Entry 9MIH (electron microscopy, 3.90 A resolution); this record covers chains L and H of the 14 polymer chains in the assembly.

Chain L:
Name: 273-4D01 kappa chain Fv
From: Homo sapiens
Sequence (103 residues; each row starts with the number of its first residue; note: 4 numbers in that range are skipped by the numbering (no residue carries them; nothing is unmodelled there)):
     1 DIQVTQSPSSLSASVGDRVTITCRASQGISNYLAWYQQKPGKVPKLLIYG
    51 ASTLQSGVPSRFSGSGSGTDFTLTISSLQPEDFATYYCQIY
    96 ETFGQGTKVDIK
Disordered / not traced: 1
Disulfide bonds: Cys-23/Cys-88

Chain H:
Name: 273-4D01 heavy chain Fv
From: Human immunodeficiency virus 1
Sequence (120 residues; numbered 1 to 113 plus 7 insertion-coded residues; the number before each row is that of its first residue; a row labelled like 82A-82C holds insertion residues (82A, then the next letters in order)):
     1 QVQLVQSGAEVKKPGASVKVSCKTSGYTFTDFYMHWMRQAPGQGLEWMGW
    51 IN
   52A P
    53 TGGGVNYAHKFQGRVTMTRDTSISTAYMEL
82A-82C SRL
    83 TSDDTGVYYCARSPAREL
100A-100C LPL
   101 DYWGQGTLVTVSS
Disordered / not traced: 112-113
Disulfide bonds: Cys-22/Cys-92

Chain L / chain H interface:
Pairs across the interface - 23 pairs, chain L then chain H:
  Tyr-32(L) with Glu-99(H), hydrogen bond; Leu-100(H); Leu-100A(H)
  Leu-33(L) with Leu-100A(H)
  Tyr-36(L) with Leu-100A(H), hydrogen bond (side chain-backbone); Leu-100C(H), hydrogen bond (side chain-backbone)
  Gln-38(L) with Gln-39(H)
  Val-43(L) with Gly-104(H); Gln-105(H)
  Pro-44(L) with Tyr-91(H); Trp-103(H), hydrogen bond (backbone-side chain)
  Leu-46(L) with Leu-100C(H); Asp-101(H)
  Gln-55(L) with Asp-101(H)
  Tyr-87(L) with Gln-43(H)
  Gln-89(L) with Leu-100A(H)
  Tyr-91(L) with Leu-100(H); Leu-100A(H)
  Glu-96(L) with Trp-47(H)
  Phe-98(L) with Gly-44(H); Leu-45(H); Glu-46(H)
  Gln-100(L) with Gly-44(H)
Also at the interface, not in a pair above, chain L (18 interface residues in all): Ala-34, Lys-42, Lys-45, Tyr-49
Also at the interface, not in a pair above, chain H (16 interface residues in all): Pro-100B

Overview:
18 residues of chain L and 16 residues of chain H are in contact, with 4 hydrogen bonds. Polar contacts
include Tyr-32(L)/Glu-99(H), Tyr-36(L)/Leu-100C(H) and Tyr-36(L)/Leu-100A(H).
Here chain L is 273-4D01 kappa chain Fv (Homo sapiens) and chain H is 273-4D01 heavy chain Fv (Human
immunodeficiency virus 1). Entry 9MIH (273-4D01 Fab in complex with HIV-1 BG505 SOSIP Env trimer and RM20A3
Fab) was determined by electron microscopy (same publication as 9MIA, 9MIB, 9MIC, 9MID, 9MIF, 9MII and 4
further entries).
